PDB entry 4ILJ | X-ray diffraction, 2.00 A resolution | chain A

# Chain A
Name: Pre-mRNA-splicing factor 8
From: Saccharomyces cerevisiae
Notes: fragment: yPrp8 RNaseH
UniProt: P33334 (PRP8_YEAST); residues 1836-2090 here = UniProt positions 1836-2090
Chain sequence (258 residues; row label = number of the first residue in the row):
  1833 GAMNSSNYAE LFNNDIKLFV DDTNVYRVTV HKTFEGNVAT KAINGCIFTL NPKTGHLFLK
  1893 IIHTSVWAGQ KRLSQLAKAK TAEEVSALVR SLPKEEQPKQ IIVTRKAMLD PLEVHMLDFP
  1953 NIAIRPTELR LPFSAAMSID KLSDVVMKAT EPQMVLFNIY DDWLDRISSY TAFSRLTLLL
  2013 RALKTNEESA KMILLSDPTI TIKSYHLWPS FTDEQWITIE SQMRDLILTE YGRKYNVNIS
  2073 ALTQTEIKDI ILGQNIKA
Disordered / not traced: 2087-2090
Differences from the reference sequence: expression tag (1833-1835); engineered mutation A1911 (Trp in P33334)
From the paper describing this entry:
  - mutagenesis - V1946A: unchanged binding to Aar2p

# Overview
From the paper: V1946A leaves binding to Aar2p unchanged.
Chain A is Pre-mRNA-splicing factor 8 (Saccharomyces cerevisiae); the structure, Crystal structure of an Prp8p
RNaseH W1911A mutant protein, was determined by X-ray diffraction (same publication as 4ILG and 4ILI).
